PDB entry 3ZWQ | X-ray diffraction, 2.00 A resolution | chains A and B

# Chain A (and B)
Molecule: Alpha/beta hydrolase fold-3 domain protein
Organism: Pyrobaculum calidifontis
Notes: EC 3.1.1.1; chain B of this document is another copy of the same molecule, construct and numbering; everything in this record applies to it too
UniProtKB: A3MVR4 (A3MVR4_PYRCJ); numbering as in UniProt (aligned over 1-313)
Sequence (313 residues; each row starts with the number of its first residue):
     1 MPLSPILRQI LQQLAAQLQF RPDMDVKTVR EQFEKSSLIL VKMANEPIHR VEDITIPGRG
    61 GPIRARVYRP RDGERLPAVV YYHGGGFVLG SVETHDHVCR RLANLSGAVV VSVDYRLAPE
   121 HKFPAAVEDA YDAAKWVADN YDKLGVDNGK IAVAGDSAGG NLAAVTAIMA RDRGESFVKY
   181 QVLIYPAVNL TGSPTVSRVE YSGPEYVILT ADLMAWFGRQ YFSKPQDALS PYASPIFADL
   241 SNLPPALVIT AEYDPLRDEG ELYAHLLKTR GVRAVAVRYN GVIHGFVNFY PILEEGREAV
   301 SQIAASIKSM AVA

# Interface between chain A and chain B
Pairs across the interface - 73 pairs, chain A then chain B:
  Met1(A) with Glu261(B); Ala264(B), hydrophobic; Lys268(B); Ala276(B), hydrophobic
  Pro2(A) with His265(B)
  Ser4(A) with Lys268(B)
  Tyr180(A) with Glu298(B)
  Leu247(A) with Glu298(B)
  Glu261(A) with Met1(B); Asn280(B), hydrogen bond
  Ala264(A) with Met1(B), hydrophobic
  His265(A) with Met1(B); Pro2(B)
  Lys268(A) with Met1(B); Ser4(B); Glu294(B), salt bridge; Glu295(B), salt bridge
  Arg273(A) with Glu294(B)
  Ala274(A) with Glu294(B), hydrogen bond (backbone-side chain); Glu295(B)
  Val275(A) with Glu294(B); Glu295(B); Glu298(B)
  Ala276(A) with Met1(B), hydrophobic; Tyr279(B); Asn280(B), hydrogen bond (backbone-backbone)
  Val277(A) with Val277(B), hydrophobic; Arg278(B); Tyr279(B), hydrophobic
  Arg278(A) with Val277(B); Arg278(B), hydrogen bond (backbone-backbone)
  Tyr279(A) with Ala276(B); Val277(B), hydrophobic; Gln302(B), hydrogen bond
  Asn280(A) with Glu261(B), hydrogen bond; Ala276(B), hydrogen bond (backbone-backbone)
  Glu294(A) with Lys268(B), salt bridge; Arg273(B); Ala274(B), hydrogen bond (side chain-backbone); Val275(B); Val312(B)
  Glu295(A) with Lys268(B), salt bridge; Ala274(B); Val275(B)
  Arg297(A) with Arg273(B); Ala311(B), hydrogen bond (side chain-backbone); Val312(B), hydrogen bond (side chain-backbone); Ala313(B), hydrogen bond (side chain-backbone)
  Glu298(A) with Tyr180(B); Leu247(B); Gln302(B), hydrogen bond; Ser306(B), hydrogen bond; Ala311(B); Val312(B)
  Ser301(A) with Ala305(B); Ser306(B); Ser309(B); Ala311(B)
  Gln302(A) with Tyr279(B), hydrogen bond; Glu298(B), hydrogen bond; Gln302(B), hydrogen bond
  Ala305(A) with Ser301(B), hydrogen bond (backbone-side chain); Ala305(B), hydrophobic
  Ser306(A) with Glu298(B), hydrogen bond; Ser301(B)
  Ser309(A) with Ser301(B)
  Ala311(A) with Arg297(B), hydrogen bond (backbone-side chain); Glu298(B); Ser301(B)
  Val312(A) with Glu294(B); Arg297(B), hydrogen bond (backbone-side chain); Glu298(B)
  Ala313(A) with Arg297(B), hydrogen bond (backbone-side chain)
Also at the interface, not in a pair above, chain A (33 interface residues in all): Pro5, Leu105, Val272, Lys308
Also at the interface, not in a pair above, chain B (33 interface residues in all): Pro5, Leu105, Val272, Lys308

# Overview
Chain A and chain B each contribute 33 residues to their interface, with 21 hydrogen bonds and 4 salt bridges.
Among the polar pairs are Lys268(A)-Glu294(B), Lys268(A)-Glu295(B) and Glu261(A)-Asn280(B).
Chain A and chain B are both Alpha/beta hydrolase fold-3 domain protein (Pyrobaculum calidifontis); the
structure, Hyperthermophilic esterase from the archeon pyrobaculum calidifontis, was determined by X-ray
diffraction, deposited together with 2YH2.
